9GE8 - chains B and C of the 4 polymer chains in the assembly; structure by electron microscopy, 4.55 A resolution (low resolution: residue-level contacts below are approximate; hydrogen-bond / salt-bridge calls are withheld).

# Chain B (and C)
Molecule: Uncharacterized ABC transporter ATP-binding protein YbbA
Organism: Escherichia coli K-12
Notes: chain C of this document is another copy of the same molecule, construct and numbering; everything in this record applies to it too
UniProtKB: P0A9T8 (YBBA_ECOLI); numbering as in UniProt (aligned over 1-228)
Chain sequence (242 residues; numbered -13 to 228; the number before each row is that of its first residue; numbers below 1 keep their minus sign (Met-13 is residue -13)):
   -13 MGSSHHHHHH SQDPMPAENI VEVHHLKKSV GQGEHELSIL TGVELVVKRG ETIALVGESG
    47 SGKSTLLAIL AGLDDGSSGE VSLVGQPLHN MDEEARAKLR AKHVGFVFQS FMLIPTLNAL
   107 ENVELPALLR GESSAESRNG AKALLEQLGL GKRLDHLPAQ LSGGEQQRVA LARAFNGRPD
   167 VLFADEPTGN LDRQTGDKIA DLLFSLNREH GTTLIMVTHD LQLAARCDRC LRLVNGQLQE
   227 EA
Unresolved in the structure: -13 to 3
Construct notes: initiating methionine (-13); expression tag (-12 to 0)
Ion coordination: Mg2+: Ser50 (together with AMP-PNP)
Small-molecule neighbours:
  - AMP-PNP (ANP; phosphoaminophosphonic acid-adenylate ester), molecule 1: Val16, His21, Leu23, Ile25, Glu44, Ser45, Gly46, Ser47, Gly48, Lys49, Ser50, Thr51, Gln95, Asp171, Glu172, His205
  - AMP-PNP (ANP), molecule 2: Arg139, His142, Gln146, Leu147, Ser148, Gly149, Gly150, Glu151
UniProt features mapped onto this chain:
  - binding site (ATP): Gly43 to Ser50

# Chain B / chain C interface
Pairs across the interface (21; chain B residue first):
  His21(B) - His142(C)
  Leu23(B) - Arg139(C)
  Glu44(B) - Asp178(C)
  Ser45(B) - Ser148(C)
  Ser45(B) - Gly150(C)
  Ser45(B) - Glu151(C)
  Ser45(B) - Arg154(C)
  Gly46(B) - Ser148(C)
  Arg139(B) - Leu23(C)
  His142(B) - His21(C)
  Ser148(B) - Ser45(C)
  Ser148(B) - Gly46(C)
  Gly150(B) - Ser45(C)
  Glu151(B) - Ser45(C)
  Arg154(B) - Ser45(C)
  Glu172(B) - Asn176(C)
  Asn176(B) - Glu172(C)
  Asp178(B) - Glu44(C)
  Asp178(B) - Ser45(C)
  Asp178(B) - His205(C)
  His205(B) - Asp178(C)
Interface residues without a listed pair, chain B (22 interface residues in all): Gly43, Gln95, Asp141, Gln146, Gly149, Gly175, Leu177
Interface residues without a listed pair, chain C (22 interface residues in all): Gly43, Gln95, Asp141, Gln146, Gly149, Gly175, Leu177

# Summary
The chain B/chain C interface involves 22 residues from each chain. Bound to chain B: AMP-PNP. From UniProt: 8
ATP-binding residues on chain B.
Chain B and chain C are both Uncharacterized ABC transporter ATP-binding protein YbbA (Escherichia coli K-12);
the structure, Structure of E. coli YbbAP-TesA with bound ATP analogue, was determined by electron microscopy
(same publication as 9GE6 and 9GE7).
